PDB entry 4OND | X-ray diffraction, 2.25 A resolution | chains A and I of the 4 polymer chains in the assembly

# Chain A
Protein: Ancestral SR2 Helix Mutant
From: synthetic construct
Notes: fragment: DNA binding domain
Sequence (82 residues; numbered 1 to 82; the number before each row is that of its first residue):
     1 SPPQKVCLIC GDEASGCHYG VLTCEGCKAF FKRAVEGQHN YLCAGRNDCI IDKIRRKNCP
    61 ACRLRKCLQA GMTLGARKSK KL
Not modelled in the structure: 1-3, 76-82
Metal / ion sites: Zn2+ site 1: Cys7, Cys10, Cys24, Cys27; Zn2+ site 2: Cys43, Cys49, Cys59, Cys62

# Chain I
Molecule: 18-nt DNA strand
Sequence (18 nucleotides; row label = number of the first residue in the row):
     1 CCAGGTCAGA GTGACCTG

# Chain A / chain I interface
Contacting residue pairs - 12 pairs, chain A then chain I:
  Glu25(A) - DA14(I)  phosphate contact
  Glu25(A) - DC15(I)  hydrogen bond to the base
  Gly26(A) - DG13(I)  phosphate contact
  Ala29(A) - DG13(I)  base contact
  Phe30(A) - DT12(I)  phosphate contact
  Arg33(A) - DG11(I)  sugar contact
  Arg33(A) - DT12(I)  salt bridge to the phosphate
  Arg33(A) - DG13(I)  hydrogen bond to the base
  Arg56(A) - DG13(I)  salt bridge to the phosphate
  Lys57(A) - DT12(I)  phosphate contact
  Lys57(A) - DG13(I)  salt bridge to the phosphate
  Arg63(A) - DG13(I)  salt bridge to the phosphate
Interface residues without a listed pair, chain A (11 interface residues in all): His39, Lys53, Pro60

# Overview
11 residues of chain A and 5 residues of chain I are in contact; the contacts include 2 hydrogen bonds and 4
salt bridges. Among the polar pairs are Glu25(A)-DC15(I), Arg33(A)-DG13(I) and Arg33(A)-DT12(I). The Zn2+ site
1 is built by Cys7(A), Cys10(A), Cys24(A) and Cys27(A).
Here chain A is Ancestral SR2 Helix Mutant (synthetic construct) and chain I is an 18-nt DNA strand. Entry
4OND (Ancestral Steroid Receptor 2 DBD helix mutant - ERE DNA complex) was determined by X-ray diffraction
(same publication as 4OLN, 4OOR and 4OV7).
